8ZR4 - chains F and G of the 12 polymer chains in the assembly; structure by electron microscopy, 1.90 A resolution.

[Chain F]
Molecule: 4N2C402_Fab_H
Source organism: Homo sapiens
Chain sequence (135 residues; each row starts with the number of its first residue):
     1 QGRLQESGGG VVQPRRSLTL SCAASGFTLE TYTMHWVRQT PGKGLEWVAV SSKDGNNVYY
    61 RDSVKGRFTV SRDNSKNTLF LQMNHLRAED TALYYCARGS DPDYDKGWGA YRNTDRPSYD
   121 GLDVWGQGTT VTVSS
Not modelled in the structure: 1, 15, 41-43, 88-89, 133-135
Disulfide bonds: Cys-22/Cys-96

[Chain G]
Molecule: 4N2C402_Fab_L
Source organism: Homo sapiens
Chain sequence (113 residues; numbered 1 to 113; the number before each row is that of its first residue):
     1 DIVMTQSPLF LSVTPGESAS ISCRSSQSLL HSNGYNYLDW YLQKPGQSPQ LLIYWGSNRA
    61 SGVSDRFSGR GSGTDFTLTI YNVEAEDVGV YYCMQALQTP PWTFGQGTKV DIK
Not modelled in the structure: 1, 112-113
Disulfide bonds: Cys-23/Cys-93
Small-molecule neighbours: N-acetylglucosamine (NAG; 2-acetamido-2-deoxy-beta-D-glucopyranose): Gly-16, Tyr-81, Asn-82

[Interface between chain F and chain G]
Contacting residue pairs - 51 pairs, chain F then chain G:
  His-35(F) with Trp-102(G)
  Val-37(F) with Phe-104(G), hydrophobic
  Gln-39(F) with Gln-43(G), hydrogen bond; Tyr-92(G), hydrogen bond
  Gly-44(F) with Tyr-92(G)
  Leu-45(F) with Pro-49(G), hydrophobic; Tyr-92(G), hydrophobic; Phe-104(G)
  Trp-47(F) with Pro-100(G), hydrophobic; Pro-101(G), hydrophobic; Trp-102(G)
  Val-50(F) with Trp-102(G), hydrophobic
  Tyr-59(F) with Pro-100(G), hydrophobic
  Tyr-95(F) with Gln-43(G), hydrogen bond; Gln-47(G); Ser-48(G); Pro-49(G)
  Ser-100(F) with Met-94(G); Ala-96(G); Trp-102(G), hydrogen bond
  Pro-102(F) with Thr-99(G); Trp-102(G), hydrophobic
  Lys-106(F) with Thr-99(G), hydrogen bond (side chain-backbone)
  Arg-112(F) with His-31(G); Asn-33(G), hydrogen bond (backbone-side chain); Tyr-37(G); Ala-96(G), hydrogen bond (side chain-backbone); Leu-97(G), hydrogen bond (side chain-backbone)
  Asn-113(F) with His-31(G); Ser-32(G), hydrogen bond
  Pro-117(F) with Asn-33(G); Tyr-35(G), hydrophobic; Trp-55(G)
  Ser-118(F) with Trp-55(G)
  Tyr-119(F) with Tyr-37(G), hydrophobic; Asp-39(G), hydrogen bond; Tyr-54(G); Trp-55(G); Met-94(G); Ala-96(G)
  Gly-121(F) with Asp-39(G); Tyr-41(G); Leu-51(G)
  Leu-122(F) with Tyr-41(G), hydrogen bond (backbone-side chain); Leu-51(G); Met-94(G), hydrophobic
  Asp-123(F) with Leu-51(G)
  Trp-125(F) with Tyr-41(G); Ser-48(G); Pro-49(G)
  Gly-126(F) with Ser-48(G)
Interface residues without a listed pair, chain F (26 interface residues in all): Glu-46, Asp-101, Asp-103, Gln-127
Interface residues without a listed pair, chain G (24 interface residues in all): Gln-106

[Overview]
Chain F and chain G form an interface of 26 and 24 residues respectively; the contacts include 11 hydrogen
bonds. Polar contacts include Gln-39(F)/Gln-43(G), Gln-39(F)/Tyr-92(G) and Tyr-95(F)/Gln-43(G). Chain G binds
N-acetylglucosamine.
Chain F is 4N2C402_Fab_H and chain G is 4N2C402_Fab_L, both from Homo sapiens; the structure, Cryo-EM
structure of the N2-4N2C402 complex at a resolution of 1.9 angstrom, was determined by electron microscopy.
